Entry 7LFB (X-ray diffraction, 1.91 A resolution); this record covers chains H and L of the 3 polymer chains in the assembly.

== Chain H ==
Protein: Fab 7D6 heavy chain
From: Homo sapiens
Notes: antibody fragment or engineered binder
Amino-acid sequence (225 residues; each row starts with the number of its first residue):
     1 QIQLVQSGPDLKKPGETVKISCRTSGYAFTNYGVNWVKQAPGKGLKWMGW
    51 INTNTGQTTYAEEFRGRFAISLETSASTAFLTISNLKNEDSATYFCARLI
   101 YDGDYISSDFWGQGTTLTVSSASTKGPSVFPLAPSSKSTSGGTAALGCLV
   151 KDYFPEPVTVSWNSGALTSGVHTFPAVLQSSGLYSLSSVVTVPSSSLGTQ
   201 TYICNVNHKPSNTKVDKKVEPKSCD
Unresolved in the structure: 225
Cystine bridges: C22-C96, C148-C204

== Chain L ==
Protein: Fab 7D6 light chain
From: Homo sapiens
Notes: antibody fragment or engineered binder
Amino-acid sequence (214 residues; each row starts with the number of its first residue):
     1 DIQMTQSPDSLSASVGETVTITCGASENIYGALNWYQRKQGKSPQLLIYG
    51 ATNLADGMSSRFSGSRSGRQYSLKISSLHPDDVATYYCQNALSMPYTFGG
   101 GTNLETKRTVAAPSVFIFPPSDEQLKSGTASVVCLLNNFYPREAKVQWKV
   151 DNALQSGNSQESVTEQDSKDSTYSLSSTLTLSKADYEKHKVYACEVTHQG
   201 LSSPVTKSFNRGEC
Cystine bridges: C23-C88, C134-C194

== Interface between chain H and chain L ==
Residue-residue contacts (75):
  V37(H) - F98(L)  hydrophobic
  Q39(H) - R38(L)
  G42(H) - R38(L)
  K43(H) - D9(L)  hydrogen bond (side chain-backbone)
  K43(H) - Y87(L)  hydrogen bond (backbone-side chain)
  K43(H) - G100(L)
  K43(H) - G101(L)  hydrogen bond (side chain-backbone)
  K43(H) - N103(L)
  L45(H) - P44(L)  hydrophobic
  L45(H) - Y87(L)  hydrophobic
  L45(H) - F98(L)
  W47(H) - Q89(L)
  W47(H) - M94(L)  hydrophobic
  W47(H) - P95(L)  hydrophobic
  W47(H) - Y96(L)
  W47(H) - F98(L)
  W50(H) - M94(L)  hydrophobic
  T59(H) - M94(L)
  E62(H) - D1(L)
  F95(H) - S43(L)
  Y105(H) - G31(L)
  Y105(H) - Y49(L)  hydrophobic
  Y105(H) - G50(L)
  Y105(H) - N53(L)
  I106(H) - N34(L)  hydrogen bond (backbone-side chain)
  I106(H) - A91(L)
  I106(H) - Y96(L)
  S107(H) - N34(L)
  S107(H) - L46(L)
  S108(H) - Y36(L)  hydrogen bond (backbone-side chain)
  S108(H) - L46(L)
  W111(H) - Y36(L)  hydrophobic
  W111(H) - P44(L)
  G112(H) - S43(L)  hydrogen bond (backbone-side chain)
  Q113(H) - S43(L)
  F130(H) - S121(L)
  F130(H) - Q124(L)
  P131(H) - S121(L)
  P131(H) - E123(L)
  L132(H) - F118(L)  hydrophobic
  L132(H) - V133(L)  hydrophobic
  A133(H) - F118(L)
  K137(H) - F116(L)
  K137(H) - I117(L)  hydrogen bond (backbone-backbone)
  K137(H) - S208(L)  hydrogen bond (side chain-backbone)
  S138(H) - F116(L)
  S138(H) - F118(L)
  T139(H) - F116(L)
  S140(H) - F116(L)
  A145(H) - F116(L)  hydrophobic
  A145(H) - F118(L)
  L149(H) - S131(L)
  K151(H) - Q124(L)
  H172(H) - N137(L)
  H172(H) - N138(L)  hydrogen bond
  H172(H) - S174(L)  hydrogen bond
  F174(H) - L135(L)  hydrophobic
  F174(H) - S162(L)
  F174(H) - T164(L)
  F174(H) - S174(L)
  F174(H) - L175(L)
  F174(H) - S176(L)
  P175(H) - S162(L)  hydrogen bond (backbone-side chain)
  P175(H) - V163(L)
  V177(H) - Q160(L)
  V177(H) - E161(L)
  V177(H) - S162(L)
  L178(H) - Q160(L)  hydrogen bond (backbone-side chain)
  Q179(H) - Q160(L)
  S187(H) - S176(L)  hydrogen bond
  V189(H) - L135(L)  hydrophobic
  T191(H) - N137(L)  hydrogen bond
  K222(H) - E213(L)
  K222(H) - C214(L)
  C224(H) - C214(L)  disulfide
Interface residues without a listed pair, chain H (50 interface residues in all): N35, G44, K46, A61, L99, D102, D109, G114, S136, L146, K217
Interface residues without a listed pair, chain L (55 interface residues in all): K42, T85, L92, S114, S127, T129, D167, T178, T180, K207, F209
Disulfides between the chains: C224(H)-C214(L)

== Summary ==
Chain H and chain L form an interface of 50 and 55 residues respectively; the contacts include 1 disulfide
bond and 14 hydrogen bonds. Among the polar pairs are K43(H)-D9(L), K43(H)-Y87(L) and K43(H)-G101(L).
Here chain H is Fab 7D6 heavy chain and chain L is Fab 7D6 light chain, both from Homo sapiens. Entry 7LFB
(Fab 7D6 bound to ApoL1 NTD) was determined by X-ray diffraction together with 7LF7, 7LF8, 7LFA and 7LFD from
the same study.
